PDB entry 4MTU | X-ray diffraction, 0.97 A resolution | chain A

# Chain A
Name: Beta-alanyl-CoA:ammonia lyase 2
From: Clostridium propionicum
UniProtKB: Q6KC22 (Q6KC22_CLOPR); numbering as in UniProt (aligned over 1-144)
Chain sequence (144 residues; row label = number of the first residue in the row):
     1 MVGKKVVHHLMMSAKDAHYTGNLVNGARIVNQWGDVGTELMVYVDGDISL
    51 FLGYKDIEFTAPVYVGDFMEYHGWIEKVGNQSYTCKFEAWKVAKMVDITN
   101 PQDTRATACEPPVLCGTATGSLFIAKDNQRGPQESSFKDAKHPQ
Not modelled in the structure: 144
Bound ions: Zn2+: D45, H142

# Overview
D45 and H142 form the Zn2+ site.
Chain A is Beta-alanyl-CoA:ammonia lyase 2 (Clostridium propionicum); the structure, beta-Alanyl-CoA:Ammonia
Lyase from Clostridium propionicum, was determined by X-ray diffraction, deposited together with 4MZQ.
